PDB entry 8TVR | electron microscopy, 2.80 A resolution | chains G and Y of the 24 polymer chains in the assembly

[Chain G (and Y)]
Name: Packaged DNA stabilization protein gp10
From: Salmonella phage P22
Notes: chain Y of this document is another copy of the same molecule, construct and numbering; everything in this record applies to it too
Reference sequence: P26749 (VG10_BPP22); residue numbers follow UniProt; this construct covers 1-472
Chain sequence (472 residues; numbered 1 to 472; the number before each row is that of its first residue):
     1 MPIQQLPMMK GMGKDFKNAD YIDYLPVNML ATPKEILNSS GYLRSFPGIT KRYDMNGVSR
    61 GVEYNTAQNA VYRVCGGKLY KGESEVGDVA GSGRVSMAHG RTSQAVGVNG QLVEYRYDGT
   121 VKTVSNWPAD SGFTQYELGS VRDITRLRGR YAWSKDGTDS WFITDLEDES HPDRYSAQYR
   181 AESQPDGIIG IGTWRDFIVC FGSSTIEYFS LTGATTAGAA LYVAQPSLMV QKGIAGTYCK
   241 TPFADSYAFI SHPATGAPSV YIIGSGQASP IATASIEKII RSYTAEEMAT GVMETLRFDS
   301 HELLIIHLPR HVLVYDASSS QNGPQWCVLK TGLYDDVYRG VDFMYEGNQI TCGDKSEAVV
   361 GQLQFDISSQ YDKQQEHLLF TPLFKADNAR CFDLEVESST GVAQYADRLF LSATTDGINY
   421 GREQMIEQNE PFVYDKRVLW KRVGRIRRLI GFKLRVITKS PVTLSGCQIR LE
Disordered / not traced: 1

[Interface between chain G and chain Y]
Pairs across the interface (90; chain G residue first):
  Lys-34(G) with Met-12(Y); Tyr-21(Y); Asp-23(Y), salt bridge
  Glu-35(G) with Met-12(Y)
  Ile-36(G) with Met-12(Y), hydrophobic; Tyr-21(Y), hydrophobic; Leu-383(Y)
  Leu-37(G) with Leu-383(Y); Lys-385(Y); Leu-449(Y), hydrophobic
  Asn-38(G) with Lys-385(Y)
  Tyr-42(G) with Asp-20(Y), hydrogen bond; Tyr-21(Y), hydrophobic
  Arg-44(G) with Asn-18(Y), hydrogen bond (side chain-backbone); Ala-19(Y), hydrogen bond (side chain-backbone); Asp-20(Y), salt bridge
  Tyr-64(G) with His-252(Y); Ala-254(Y), hydrophobic
  Thr-66(G) with Pro-185(Y); Asp-186(Y); Ala-254(Y)
  Ala-67(G) with Asp-186(Y)
  Asn-69(G) with His-252(Y)
  His-99(G) with Pro-185(Y)
  Gly-100(G) with Pro-185(Y)
  Arg-101(G) with Asp-159(Y), salt bridge; Arg-180(Y); Pro-185(Y), hydrogen bond (side chain-backbone); Asp-186(Y), salt bridge
  Arg-148(G) with Ala-181(Y), hydrogen bond (side chain-backbone); Glu-182(Y); Ser-183(Y)
  Trp-194(G) with Gln-231(Y), hydrogen bond (backbone-side chain)
  Arg-195(G) with Ser-183(Y); Pro-226(Y), hydrogen bond (side chain-backbone); Ser-227(Y), hydrogen bond (side chain-backbone); Met-229(Y), hydrogen bond (side chain-backbone); Gln-231(Y); Gly-266(Y), hydrogen bond (side chain-backbone)
  Asp-196(G) with Ser-183(Y), hydrogen bond; Pro-226(Y)
  Asp-245(G) with Gln-231(Y); Gln-267(Y)
  Arg-297(G) with Ala-257(Y), hydrogen bond (side chain-backbone); Pro-258(Y); Glu-277(Y), salt bridge
  Asp-299(G) with Ala-274(Y); Glu-277(Y); Lys-278(Y); Arg-281(Y), salt bridge
  Ser-300(G) with Ala-274(Y); Glu-277(Y), hydrogen bond
  Tyr-345(G) with Pro-253(Y); Gly-256(Y); Ala-257(Y), hydrophobic; Pro-258(Y); Arg-281(Y)
  Gly-347(G) with Pro-253(Y); Ala-285(Y)
  Asn-348(G) with Arg-281(Y); Tyr-283(Y); Thr-284(Y)
  Phe-365(G) with Asn-18(Y); Arg-281(Y)
  Asp-366(G) with Lys-17(Y); Asn-18(Y)
  Glu-397(G) with Lys-385(Y); Arg-448(Y), salt bridge
  Ser-399(G) with Lys-14(Y); Ala-19(Y), hydrogen bond (side chain-backbone); Tyr-21(Y)
  Thr-400(G) with Lys-14(Y), hydrogen bond (backbone-side chain)
  Val-402(G) with Phe-16(Y); Lys-17(Y); Asn-18(Y); Ala-19(Y)
  Tyr-434(G) with Lys-14(Y); Asp-416(Y); Ile-418(Y), hydrophobic; Arg-448(Y)
  Asp-435(G) with Thr-415(Y); Asp-416(Y); Arg-448(Y), salt bridge
  Arg-437(G) with Asp-387(Y), salt bridge; Arg-447(Y); Arg-448(Y)
  Pro-461(G) with Asn-18(Y)
  Thr-463(G) with Ala-19(Y); Tyr-21(Y)
  Gln-468(G) with Lys-385(Y)
Interface residues without a listed pair, chain G (42 interface residues in all): Gly-149, Phe-298, Ser-398, Lys-436, Ser-465
Interface residues without a listed pair, chain Y (58 interface residues in all): Ile-22, Thr-158, Gln-184, Ser-203, Ser-204, Glu-207, Leu-228, Ser-259, Tyr-261, Ala-272, Thr-273, Ser-282, Phe-384, Asn-419

[In short]
The interface between chain G and chain Y involves 42 residues on one side and 58 on the other, with 15
hydrogen bonds and 9 salt bridges. Among the polar pairs are Lys-34(G)/Asp-23(Y), Arg-44(G)/Asp-20(Y) and
Arg-101(G)/Asp-159(Y).
Chain G and chain Y are both Packaged DNA stabilization protein gp10 (Salmonella phage P22); the structure, In
situ cryo-EM structure of bacteriophage P22 tail hub protein: tailspike protein complex at 2.8A resolution,
was determined by electron microscopy (same publication as 8TVU, 8U1O, 8U10 and 8U11).
